PDB entry 6HL3 | X-ray diffraction, 2.04 A resolution | chains A and B

Chain A:
Molecule: NADH-quinone oxidoreductase subunit E
Source organism: Aquifex aeolicus
Notes: EC 1.6.5.11
UniProtKB: O66842 (NUOE_AQUAE); residue numbers follow UniProt; this construct covers 1-160
Chain sequence (160 residues; row label = number of the first residue in the row):
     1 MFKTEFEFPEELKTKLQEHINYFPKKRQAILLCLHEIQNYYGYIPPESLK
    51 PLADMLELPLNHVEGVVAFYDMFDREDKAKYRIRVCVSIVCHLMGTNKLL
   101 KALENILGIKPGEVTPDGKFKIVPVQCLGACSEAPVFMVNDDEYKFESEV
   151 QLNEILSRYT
Unresolved in the structure: 1-5
Curated features (UniProtKB/Swiss-Prot):
  - binding site ([2Fe-2S] cluster): Cys86, Cys91, Cys127, Cys131
Bound ions: 2Fe-2S cluster Fe: Cys86, Cys91, Cys127, Cys131
Ligand contacts: 2Fe-2S cluster (FES): Cys86, Ser88, Ile89, Val90, Cys91, Cys127, Leu128, Gly129, Ala130, Cys131, Val136

Chain B:
Molecule: NADH-quinone oxidoreductase subunit F
Source organism: Aquifex aeolicus
Notes: EC 1.6.5.11
UniProtKB: O66841 (NUOF_AQUAE); numbering as in UniProt (aligned over 1-426)
Chain sequence (434 residues; numbered 1 to 434; the number before each row is that of its first residue):
     1 MRSYPAIPRIYAETTLNMLLKRAKKPRVHSIDEYLKDGGYQALEKALNMS
    51 PEEIIDWVDKSTLRGRGGAGFPTGKKWKFAVQNPGPRYFICNADESEPGT
   101 FKDRIIIERDPHLLIEGIIISSYAIGANEAYIYIRGEYPAGYYILRDAIE
   151 EAKKKGFLGKNILGSGFDLEIYVARGAGAYICGEETALIESLEGKRGHPR
   201 LKPPYPVQKGLWGKPTVVNNVETIANVPFIISMGWEEYRYIGPSDYAGPK
   251 LFPVSGKVKKPGVYELPMNTTLREVIFKYAGGTLGNKKVKAVFSGALDCF
   301 SSEELDIPMDYSPLGFGGTGTVIVLTEEDDIVEAALKIAEFYEHETCGQC
   351 TPCRVGCYEQANLLEKIYKGEATEQDWEGFDFVNRNIQPTSICGLGAVAG
   401 RLIRQTLEKFPEEWEKYRKKSASLPLAGHHHHHH
Unresolved in the structure: 1-2, 419-434
Construct notes: expression tag (427-434)
Curated features (UniProtKB/Swiss-Prot):
  - binding site (NAD(+)): Gly65 to Gly74
  - binding site (FMN): Gly176 to Thr223
  - binding site ([4Fe-4S] cluster): Cys347, Cys350, Cys353, Cys393
Bound ions: Na+: Asp94, Ala179; 4Fe-4S cluster Fe: Cys347, Cys350, Cys353, Cys393
Ligand contacts:
  - FMN (flavin mononucleotide): Gly65, Arg66, Gly67, Gly68, Ala69, Phe71, Lys76, Asn92, Asp94, Glu95, Tyr180, Ile181, Gly183, Glu184, Glu185, Val218, Asn219, Asn220, Thr223, Gly394, Leu395
  - MPO (3[N-morpholino]propane sulfonic acid): Arg22, Tyr34, Asp37, Gly38, Gly39, Leu113, Glu116, Pro228, Phe229, Ser232, Met233
  - NAD (nicotinamide-adenine-dinucleotide): Gly67, Gly68, Ala69, Phe71, Lys76, Phe79, Glu95, Glu97, Tyr180, Glu184, Glu185, Lys202, Tyr205, Pro206, Val207, Val218, Leu297, Gly318, Thr319
  - 4Fe-4S cluster (SF4): Ile181, Pro199, Thr346, Cys347, Gly348, Gln349, Cys350, Cys353, Ser391, Ile392, Cys393, Leu395, Gly396

Chain A / chain B interface:
Pairs across the interface (104; chain A residue first):
  Tyr22(A) - Arg146(B)
  Tyr22(A) - Ile171(B)
  Tyr22(A) - Tyr172(B)
  Tyr22(A) - Val173(B)  hydrogen bond (side chain-backbone)
  Phe23(A) - Tyr131(B)  hydrophobic
  Phe23(A) - Tyr172(B)  hydrophobic
  Phe23(A) - Val173(B)
  Phe23(A) - Ala174(B)  hydrophobic
  Pro24(A) - Glu129(B)
  Pro24(A) - Tyr131(B)
  Pro24(A) - Tyr172(B)
  Lys25(A) - Trp212(B)
  Arg27(A) - Glu193(B)
  Arg27(A) - Gly194(B)
  Arg27(A) - Trp212(B)
  Gln28(A) - Tyr131(B)  hydrogen bond
  Gln28(A) - Leu192(B)  hydrogen bond (side chain-backbone)
  Gln28(A) - Trp212(B)
  Ile30(A) - Gly194(B)
  Leu31(A) - Arg175(B)
  Leu31(A) - Ser191(B)
  Leu32(A) - Tyr142(B)
  Leu32(A) - Arg175(B)
  His35(A) - Arg175(B)
  His35(A) - Gly176(B)  hydrogen bond (side chain-backbone)
  His35(A) - Ala177(B)
  His62(A) - Gly194(B)  hydrogen bond (side chain-backbone)
  His62(A) - Lys195(B)
  Gly65(A) - Arg196(B)
  Val66(A) - Gly194(B)
  Phe69(A) - Ala179(B)  hydrophobic
  Phe69(A) - Ile181(B)  hydrophobic
  Phe69(A) - Arg196(B)
  Phe69(A) - Gly197(B)
  Phe69(A) - His198(B)
  Tyr70(A) - Ala177(B)
  Tyr70(A) - Cys182(B)  hydrophobic
  Tyr70(A) - Ser191(B)  hydrogen bond
  Tyr70(A) - Lys195(B)  hydrogen bond (side chain-backbone)
  Tyr70(A) - Arg196(B)
  Tyr70(A) - Gly197(B)  hydrogen bond (side chain-backbone)
  Asp71(A) - Ala177(B)  hydrogen bond (backbone-backbone)
  Asp71(A) - Gly178(B)
  Asp71(A) - His344(B)  salt bridge
  Met72(A) - Gly136(B)
  Met72(A) - Glu137(B)
  Met72(A) - Ala177(B)  hydrogen bond (backbone-backbone)
  Met72(A) - Gly178(B)
  Phe73(A) - Ala177(B)  hydrophobic
  Val87(A) - Lys337(B)
  Ile89(A) - Pro98(B)  hydrophobic
  Ile89(A) - Ala334(B)
  Ile89(A) - Lys337(B)
  Ile89(A) - Ile338(B)  hydrophobic
  Val90(A) - Ser255(B)
  Val90(A) - Gly256(B)
  Val90(A) - Ile323(B)  hydrophobic
  His92(A) - Glu333(B)  salt bridge
  His92(A) - Lys337(B)
  Leu93(A) - Lys257(B)
  Leu93(A) - Val324(B)
  Met94(A) - Gly256(B)
  Met94(A) - Lys257(B)
  Met94(A) - Leu284(B)  hydrophobic
  Gln126(A) - Phe341(B)
  Gln126(A) - His344(B)
  Gln126(A) - Glu345(B)
  Cys127(A) - Glu97(B)
  Cys127(A) - Pro98(B)  hydrophobic
  Cys127(A) - Gly99(B)
  Cys127(A) - Arg135(B)  hydrogen bond (backbone-side chain)
  Leu128(A) - Arg104(B)
  Leu128(A) - Arg135(B)
  Leu128(A) - Glu137(B)
  Leu128(A) - Tyr138(B)
  Gly129(A) - Thr100(B)
  Gly129(A) - Phe101(B)
  Gly129(A) - Arg104(B)  hydrogen bond (backbone-side chain)
  Gly129(A) - Arg135(B)
  Gly129(A) - Tyr138(B)
  Ala130(A) - Arg104(B)
  Cys131(A) - Gly99(B)  hydrogen bond (side chain-backbone)
  Cys131(A) - Phe101(B)  hydrophobic
  Cys131(A) - Ser255(B)
  Ser132(A) - Ile10(B)
  Ser132(A) - Phe101(B)
  Ser132(A) - Ser255(B)
  Ser132(A) - Pro261(B)
  Ser132(A) - Gly262(B)
  Glu133(A) - Pro8(B)
  Glu133(A) - Arg9(B)
  Glu133(A) - Ile10(B)
  Met138(A) - Glu137(B)
  Met138(A) - Pro139(B)
  Asp141(A) - Pro5(B)
  Asp141(A) - Pro139(B)
  Asp141(A) - Tyr143(B)
  Asp142(A) - Pro5(B)
  Asp142(A) - Ala6(B)  hydrogen bond (side chain-backbone)
  Glu143(A) - Ala6(B)  hydrogen bond (backbone-backbone)
  Glu143(A) - Ile7(B)
  Glu143(A) - Pro8(B)
  Glu143(A) - Arg104(B)  salt bridge
  Tyr144(A) - Ala6(B)  hydrophobic
Interface residues without a listed pair, chain A (38 interface residues in all): His19
Interface residues without a listed pair, chain B (65 interface residues in all): Ser96, Tyr133, Val254, Phe293, Leu325, Asp329, Glu340, Cys347

Summary:
38 residues of chain A face 65 of chain B across their interface; the contacts include 15 hydrogen bonds and 3
salt bridges. Polar pairs include Asp71(A)-His344(B), His92(A)-Glu333(B) and Glu143(A)-Arg104(B). Bound to
chain A: 2Fe-2S cluster.
Chain A is NADH-quinone oxidoreductase subunit E and chain B is NADH-quinone oxidoreductase subunit F, both
from Aquifex aeolicus; the structure, wild-type NuoEF from Aquifex aeolicus - oxidized form bound to NAD+, was
determined by X-ray diffraction together with 6HL2, 6HL4, 6HLA, 6HLI, 6HLJ, 6HLM and 4 further entries from
the same study.
